PDB entry 5BWH | X-ray diffraction, 1.46 A resolution | chains A and B of the 4 polymer chains in the assembly

Chain A (and B):
Protein: Homoprotocatechuate 2,3-dioxygenase
From: Brevibacterium fuscum
Notes: chain B of this document is another copy of the same molecule, construct and numbering; everything in this record applies to it too
Reference sequence: Q45135 (Q45135_9MICO); residue numbers follow UniProt; this construct covers 1-365
Chain sequence (365 residues; each row starts with the number of its first residue):
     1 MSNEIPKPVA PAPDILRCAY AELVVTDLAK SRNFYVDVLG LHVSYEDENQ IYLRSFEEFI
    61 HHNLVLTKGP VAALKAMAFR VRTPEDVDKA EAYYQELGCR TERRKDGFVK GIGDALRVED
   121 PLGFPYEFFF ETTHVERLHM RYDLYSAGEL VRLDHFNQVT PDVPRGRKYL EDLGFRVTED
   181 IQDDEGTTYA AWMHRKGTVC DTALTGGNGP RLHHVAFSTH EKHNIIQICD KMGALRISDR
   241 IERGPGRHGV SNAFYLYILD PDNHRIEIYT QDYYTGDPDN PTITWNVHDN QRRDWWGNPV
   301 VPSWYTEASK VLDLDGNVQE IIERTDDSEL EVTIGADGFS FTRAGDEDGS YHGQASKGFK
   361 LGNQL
Disordered / not traced: 1-3, 361-365 (chain B: 1-3, 363-365)
Sequence notes: engineered mutation Cys200 (His in Q45135)
Bound ions: Fe2+: His155, His214, Glu267; Ca2+: Asp184, Glu185 (shared with Asp184(B), Glu185(B) of chain B)
What the authors report for this chain:
  - mutagenesis - H200C: decreased catalytic activity on HPCA

Interface between chain A and chain B:
Pairs across the interface (68):
  Leu16(A) with Asp277(B); Pro278(B)
  Arg17(A) with Tyr274(B); Asp277(B), salt bridge
  Glu57(A) with Tyr273(B)
  Phe59(A) with Asp277(B); Asp279(B); Pro281(B)
  Arg80(A) with Asp277(B), salt bridge; Asp279(B), salt bridge
  Arg82(A) with Pro278(B)
  His134(A) with Asp279(B), salt bridge
  Arg137(A) with Tyr273(B); Tyr274(B), hydrogen bond (side chain-backbone); Asn280(B), hydrogen bond; Pro281(B), hydrogen bond (side chain-backbone); Ile283(B)
  His139(A) with Asn252(B), hydrogen bond (backbone-side chain); Tyr273(B); Ile283(B)
  Met140(A) with His248(B); Gly249(B); Asn252(B); Trp295(B), hydrophobic
  Tyr142(A) with Arg247(B), hydrogen bond; Asn252(B), hydrogen bond; Trp295(B)
  Arg152(A) with Asp272(B), hydrogen bond (side chain-backbone); Tyr273(B); Tyr274(B)
  His220(A) with Gln271(B)
  Glu221(A) with Glu221(B); Lys222(B), salt bridge; Gln271(B), hydrogen bond
  Lys222(A) with Glu221(B), salt bridge
  Arg247(A) with Tyr142(B), hydrogen bond
  His248(A) with Met140(B)
  Gly249(A) with Met140(B)
  Asn252(A) with His139(B), hydrogen bond (side chain-backbone); Met140(B); Tyr142(B), hydrogen bond
  Gln271(A) with His220(B); Glu221(B), hydrogen bond
  Asp272(A) with Arg152(B), hydrogen bond (backbone-side chain)
  Tyr273(A) with Glu57(B); Arg137(B); His139(B); Arg152(B)
  Tyr274(A) with Arg17(B); Arg137(B), hydrogen bond (backbone-side chain); Arg152(B)
  Gly276(A) with Leu16(B)
  Asp277(A) with Leu16(B); Arg17(B), salt bridge; Phe59(B); Arg80(B), salt bridge
  Pro278(A) with Leu16(B); Arg82(B)
  Asp279(A) with Phe59(B); Arg80(B), salt bridge; His134(B), salt bridge
  Asn280(A) with Arg137(B), hydrogen bond
  Pro281(A) with Phe59(B); Arg137(B), hydrogen bond (backbone-side chain)
  Ile283(A) with Arg137(B); His139(B)
  Trp295(A) with Met140(B), hydrophobic; Tyr142(B)
Interface residues without a listed pair, chain A (34 interface residues in all): Ile60, Phe130, Trp285
Interface residues without a listed pair, chain B (34 interface residues in all): Ile60, Phe130, Gly276, Trp285

Summary:
Chain A and chain B each contribute 34 residues to their interface, with 16 hydrogen bonds and 10 salt
bridges. Polar pairs include Arg17(A)-Asp277(B), Arg80(A)-Asp277(B) and Arg80(A)-Asp279(B). His155(A),
His214(A) and Glu267(A) form the Fe2+ site. Asp184(A) and Glu185(A) form the Ca2+ site. From the paper: H200C
of chain A reduces catalytic activity on HPCA.
Chain A and chain B are both Homoprotocatechuate 2,3-dioxygenase (Brevibacterium fuscum); the structure,
Structure of H200C variant of Homoprotocatechuate 2,3-Dioxygenase from B.fuscum in complex with HPCA at 1.46
Ang ..., was determined by X-ray diffraction (same publication as 5BWG).
